PDB entry 5D2K | X-ray diffraction, 1.57 A resolution | chain A

# Chain A
Molecule: 4-oxalocrotonate decarboxylase NahK
Organism: Pseudomonas putida
Notes: EC 4.1.1.77
Reference sequence: Q1XGK3 (Q1XGK3_PSEPU); residue numbers follow UniProt; this construct covers 1-264
Chain sequence (269 residues; row label = number of the first residue in the row; numbers below 1 keep their minus sign (Gly-4 is residue -4)):
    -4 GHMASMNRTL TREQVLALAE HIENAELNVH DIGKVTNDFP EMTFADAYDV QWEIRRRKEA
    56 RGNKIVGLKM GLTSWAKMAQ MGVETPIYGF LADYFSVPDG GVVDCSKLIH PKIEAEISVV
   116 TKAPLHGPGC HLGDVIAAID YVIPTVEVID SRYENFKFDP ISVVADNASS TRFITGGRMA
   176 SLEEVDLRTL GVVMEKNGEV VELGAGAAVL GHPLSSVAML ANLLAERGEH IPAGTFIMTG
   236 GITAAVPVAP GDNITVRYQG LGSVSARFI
Disordered / not traced: -4 to 1
Differences from the reference sequence: expression tag (-4 to 0); engineered mutation Pro155 (Leu in Q1XGK3)
Metal / ion sites: Mg2+: Glu109, Glu111, Glu142 (together with 2-oxoadipic acid)
Ligand contacts: 2-oxoadipic acid (OOG): Lys64, Met65, Gly66, Leu67, Lys72, Met76, Glu109, Glu111, Glu142, Ile144, Phe151, Phe153, Val158, Ala163, Ser164, Gly235, Gly236
What the authors report for this chain:
  - Mg2+ coordination: Glu109, Glu111, Glu142
  - contacts within the chain: Lys64-Glu142 (salt bridge), Lys72-Glu109 (hydrogen bond)
  - binding site for 2-oxoadipic acid: Lys64, Leu67, Lys72, Met76, Phe151, Phe153, Ser164, Gly236
  - conformationally variable residues (loop rearrangement, side-chain flip): Met76, Glu149 to Asp154
  - specificity-determining residues: Lys72 (by similarity / conservation)
  - catalytic residues: Lys64, Lys72, Ser164 (proposed by the authors, not directly observed)
  - catalytic residues: Glu109, Glu111, Glu142

# In short
Chain A binds 2-oxoadipic acid. The Mg2+ site is built by Glu109, Glu111 and Glu142. The paper reports
catalytic residues Lys64, Lys72 and Ser164 among others; a binding site for 2-oxoadipic acid at Lys64, Leu67
and Lys72 among others.
Chain A is 4-oxalocrotonate decarboxylase NahK (Pseudomonas putida); the structure, 4-oxalocrotonate
decarboxylase from Pseudomonas putida G7 - complexed with magnesium and 2-oxoadipate, was determined by X-ray
diffraction, deposited together with 5D2F, 5D2G, 5D2H, 5D2I and 5D2J.
